PDB entry 3KTK | X-ray diffraction, 2.60 A resolution | chains B and R of the 28 polymer chains in the assembly

== Chain B ==
Molecule: ATP-dependent Clp protease proteolytic subunit
From: Bacillus subtilis
Notes: EC 3.4.21.92
Reference sequence: P80244 (CLPP_BACSU); residues 1-196 here correspond to UniProt positions 2-197 (UniProt number = residue number + 1)
Amino-acid sequence (199 residues; numbered 1 to 199; the number before each row is that of its first residue):
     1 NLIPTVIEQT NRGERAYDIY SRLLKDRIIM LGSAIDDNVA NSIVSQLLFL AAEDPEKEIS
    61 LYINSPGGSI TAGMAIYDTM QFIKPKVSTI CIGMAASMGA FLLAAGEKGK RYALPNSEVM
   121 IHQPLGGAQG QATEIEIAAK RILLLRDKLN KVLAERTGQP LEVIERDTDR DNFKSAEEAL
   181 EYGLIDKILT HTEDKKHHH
Not modelled in the structure: 1-17, 192-199
Sequence notes: expression tag (197-199)
Reported in the primary citation:
  - binding site for Acyldepsipeptide 2: Leu48, Asp78, Thr79
  - binding site for Acyldepsipeptide 2: Leu23, Ile28
  - mutagenesis - Y62A: decreased catalytic activity on ADEPs
  - mutagenesis - Y62W: abolished catalytic activity on ADEP
  - mutagenesis - F82A: abolished catalytic activity on ADEPs
  - mutagenesis - F49S: increased catalytic activity on ADEP
  - mutagenesis - I19C/S45C: increased catalytic activity

== Chain R ==
Molecule: Acyldepsipeptide 2
Amino-acid sequence (7 residues; each row starts with the number of its first residue):
     1 XFSPXAP
Covalently attached groups: covalent link Ser3-Pro7
Modified positions: CXP (cyclohexane propionic acid) at position 1, YCP ((2S)-piperidine-2-carboxylic acid) at position 5; Phe2 (3,5-difluoro-l-phenylalanine; WFP); Pro7 ((4r)-4-methyl-l-proline; MP8)

== How chain B and chain R interact ==
Contacting residue pairs (11):
  Val44(B) - Phe2(R)
  Leu48(B) - CXP_1(R)
  Leu48(B) - Phe2(R)
  Phe49(B) - CXP_1(R)
  Ala52(B) - CXP_1(R)
  Asp78(B) - Phe2(R)
  Thr79(B) - Phe2(R)
  Phe82(B) - Phe2(R)
  Phe82(B) - Ser3(R)
  Phe82(B) - Pro4(R)
  Lys84(B) - Pro4(R)

== Summary ==
The interface between chain B and chain R involves 8 residues on one side and 4 on the other. The paper
reports a binding site for Acyldepsipeptide 2 at Leu48(B), Asp78(B) and Thr79(B) among others; Y62A of chain B
reduces catalytic activity on ADEPs; 5 substitutions were tested in all.
Chain B is ATP-dependent Clp protease proteolytic subunit (Bacillus subtilis) and chain R is Acyldepsipeptide
2; the structure, Structure of ClpP in complex with ADEP2 in triclinic crystal form, was determined by X-ray
diffraction, deposited together with 3KTG, 3KTH, 3KTI and 3KTJ.
